Entry 6PTS (solution NMR); this record covers chains A and C of the 4 polymer chains in the assembly.

[Chain A]
Name: Apolipoprotein A-I
Source organism: Homo sapiens
Reference sequence: P02647 (APOA1_HUMAN); residues 201-398 here correspond to UniProt positions 68-265 (UniProt number = residue number - 133)
Sequence (198 residues; row label = number of the first residue in the row):
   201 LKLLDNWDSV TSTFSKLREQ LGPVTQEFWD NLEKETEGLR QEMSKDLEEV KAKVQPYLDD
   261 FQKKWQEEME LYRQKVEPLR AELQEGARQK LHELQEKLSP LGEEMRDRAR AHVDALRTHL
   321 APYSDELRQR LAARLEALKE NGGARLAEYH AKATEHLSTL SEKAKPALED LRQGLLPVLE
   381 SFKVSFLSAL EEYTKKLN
Curated features (UniProtKB/Swiss-Prot):
  - modified residue (Methionine sulfoxide): Met243, Met269
  - glycosylation: Lys396 (N-linked (Glc) (glycation) lysine)

[Chain C]
Name: Apolipoprotein A-I
Source organism: Homo sapiens
Reference sequence: P02647 (APOA1_HUMAN); residues 399-596 here correspond to UniProt positions 68-265 (UniProt number = residue number - 331)
Sequence (198 residues; numbered 399 to 596; the number before each row is that of its first residue):
   399 LKLLDNWDSV TSTFSKLREQ LGPVTQEFWD NLEKETEGLR QEMSKDLEEV KAKVQPYLDD
   459 FQKKWQEEME LYRQKVEPLR AELQEGARQK LHELQEKLSP LGEEMRDRAR AHVDALRTHL
   519 APYSDELRQR LAARLEALKE NGGARLAEYH AKATEHLSTL SEKAKPALED LRQGLLPVLE
   579 SFKVSFLSAL EEYTKKLN
Residues lining bound ligands: 17F (O-[(S)-({(2R)-2,3-bis[(9Z)-octadec-9-enoyloxy]propyl}oxy)(hydroxy)phosphoryl]-L-serine): Leu588, Tyr591, Thr592, Asn596
Curated features (UniProtKB/Swiss-Prot):
  - modified residue (Methionine sulfoxide): Met441, Met467
  - glycosylation: Lys594 (N-linked (Glc) (glycation) lysine)

[Interface between chain A and chain C]
Residue-residue contacts (109):
  Asp205(A) - Asp568(C)
  Asn206(A) - Leu569(C)
  Ser212(A) - Lys561(C)
  Lys216(A) - Thr557(C)
  Lys216(A) - Glu560(C)
  Leu217(A) - His554(C)
  Gln220(A) - Lys550(C)
  Gln220(A) - Glu553(C)
  Val224(A) - Lys550(C)
  Glu227(A) - Glu546(C)
  Glu227(A) - Lys550(C)
  Phe228(A) - Arg543(C)
  Asn231(A) - Asn539(C)
  Asn231(A) - Ala542(C)
  Asn231(A) - Glu546(C)
  Leu232(A) - Arg543(C)
  Lys234(A) - Asn539(C)
  Glu235(A) - Leu536(C)
  Glu235(A) - Asn539(C)
  Glu235(A) - Arg543(C)
  Leu239(A) - Arg532(C)
  Glu242(A) - Arg528(C)
  Glu242(A) - Ala531(C)
  Glu242(A) - Arg532(C)
  Lys245(A) - Arg528(C)
  Asp246(A) - Tyr521(C)
  Asp246(A) - Leu525(C)
  Asp246(A) - Arg528(C)
  Asp246(A) - Arg532(C)
  Glu249(A) - Tyr521(C)
  Glu249(A) - Arg528(C)
  Val250(A) - Tyr521(C)
  Lys253(A) - Glu524(C)
  Tyr257(A) - Thr516(C)
  Tyr257(A) - His517(C)
  Tyr257(A) - Tyr521(C)
  Asp260(A) - Ala513(C)
  Asp260(A) - His517(C)
  Phe261(A) - His510(C)
  Phe261(A) - Ala513(C)
  Phe261(A) - Leu514(C)
  Phe261(A) - His517(C)
  Lys264(A) - Ala509(C)
  Lys264(A) - Ala513(C)
  Glu268(A) - Arg506(C)
  Glu268(A) - His510(C)
  Leu271(A) - Glu502(C)
  Leu271(A) - Arg506(C)
  Tyr272(A) - Arg506(C)
  Lys275(A) - Leu499(C)
  Lys275(A) - Glu502(C)
  Leu279(A) - Lys495(C)
  Leu279(A) - Leu499(C)
  Glu282(A) - Lys495(C)
  Leu283(A) - Glu491(C)
  Lys290(A) - Gly484(C)
  Lys290(A) - Gln487(C)
  Lys290(A) - Lys488(C)
  Lys290(A) - Glu491(C)
  Lys297(A) - Glu480(C)
  Leu301(A) - Gln472(C)
  Leu301(A) - Lys473(C)
  Glu304(A) - Leu469(C)
  Glu304(A) - Lys473(C)
  Met305(A) - Lys473(C)
  Arg308(A) - Glu465(C)
  Arg308(A) - Leu469(C)
  His312(A) - Lys462(C)
  His312(A) - Glu465(C)
  His312(A) - Glu466(C)
  Ala315(A) - Asp458(C)
  Ala315(A) - Lys462(C)
  Leu316(A) - Lys462(C)
  His319(A) - Asp458(C)
  Tyr323(A) - Lys451(C)
  Tyr323(A) - Pro454(C)
  Glu326(A) - Glu447(C)
  Glu326(A) - Lys451(C)
  Arg330(A) - Asp444(C)
  Arg330(A) - Glu447(C)
  Arg330(A) - Val448(C)
  Arg330(A) - Lys451(C)
  Arg334(A) - Glu440(C)
  Arg334(A) - Asp444(C)
  Asn341(A) - Lys432(C)
  Asn341(A) - Glu433(C)
  Arg345(A) - Asn429(C)
  Arg345(A) - Glu433(C)
  Glu348(A) - Glu425(C)
  Glu348(A) - Asn429(C)
  Glu348(A) - Lys432(C)
  Lys352(A) - Glu425(C)
  His356(A) - Gln418(C)
  Thr359(A) - Gln418(C)
  Lys363(A) - Thr411(C)
  Asp370(A) - Ser407(C)
  Leu371(A) - Asn404(C)
  Gly374(A) - Lys400(C)
  Pro377(A) - Lys400(C)
  Ser388(A) - Lys594(C)
  Glu392(A) - Glu590(C)
  Glu392(A) - Tyr591(C)
  Glu392(A) - Lys594(C)
  Tyr393(A) - Tyr591(C)
  Lys395(A) - Glu590(C)
  Lys396(A) - Ser583(C)
  Lys396(A) - Ser586(C)
  Lys396(A) - Ala587(C)
  Lys396(A) - Glu590(C)
Interface residues without a listed pair, chain A (73 interface residues in all): Lys202, Ser209, Thr213, Pro256, Gly286, Gln289, Glu293, Leu294, Ala333, Ala337, Ala344, Val378
Interface residues without a listed pair, chain C (73 interface residues in all): Leu415, Phe426, Gly436, Lys443, Ala450, Tyr455, Phe459, Leu477, Met503, Leu529, Tyr547

[In short]
The chain A/chain C interface involves 73 residues from each chain. Ligands of chain C: compound 17F.
Chain A and chain C are both Apolipoprotein A-I (Homo sapiens); the structure, NMR data-driven model of
KRas-GMPPNP:RBD-CRD complex tethered to a nanodisc (state A), was determined by solution NMR, deposited
together with 6PTW.
